Entry 8HMC (electron microscopy, 3.60 A resolution); this record covers chains A and F of the 4 polymer chains in the assembly.

# Chain A
Protein: Intraflagellar transport protein 122 homolog
From: Tetrahymena thermophila
UniProtKB: Q244W3 (Q244W3_TETTS); residues 1-1251 here = UniProt positions 1-1251
Sequence (1251 residues; each row starts with the number of its first residue):
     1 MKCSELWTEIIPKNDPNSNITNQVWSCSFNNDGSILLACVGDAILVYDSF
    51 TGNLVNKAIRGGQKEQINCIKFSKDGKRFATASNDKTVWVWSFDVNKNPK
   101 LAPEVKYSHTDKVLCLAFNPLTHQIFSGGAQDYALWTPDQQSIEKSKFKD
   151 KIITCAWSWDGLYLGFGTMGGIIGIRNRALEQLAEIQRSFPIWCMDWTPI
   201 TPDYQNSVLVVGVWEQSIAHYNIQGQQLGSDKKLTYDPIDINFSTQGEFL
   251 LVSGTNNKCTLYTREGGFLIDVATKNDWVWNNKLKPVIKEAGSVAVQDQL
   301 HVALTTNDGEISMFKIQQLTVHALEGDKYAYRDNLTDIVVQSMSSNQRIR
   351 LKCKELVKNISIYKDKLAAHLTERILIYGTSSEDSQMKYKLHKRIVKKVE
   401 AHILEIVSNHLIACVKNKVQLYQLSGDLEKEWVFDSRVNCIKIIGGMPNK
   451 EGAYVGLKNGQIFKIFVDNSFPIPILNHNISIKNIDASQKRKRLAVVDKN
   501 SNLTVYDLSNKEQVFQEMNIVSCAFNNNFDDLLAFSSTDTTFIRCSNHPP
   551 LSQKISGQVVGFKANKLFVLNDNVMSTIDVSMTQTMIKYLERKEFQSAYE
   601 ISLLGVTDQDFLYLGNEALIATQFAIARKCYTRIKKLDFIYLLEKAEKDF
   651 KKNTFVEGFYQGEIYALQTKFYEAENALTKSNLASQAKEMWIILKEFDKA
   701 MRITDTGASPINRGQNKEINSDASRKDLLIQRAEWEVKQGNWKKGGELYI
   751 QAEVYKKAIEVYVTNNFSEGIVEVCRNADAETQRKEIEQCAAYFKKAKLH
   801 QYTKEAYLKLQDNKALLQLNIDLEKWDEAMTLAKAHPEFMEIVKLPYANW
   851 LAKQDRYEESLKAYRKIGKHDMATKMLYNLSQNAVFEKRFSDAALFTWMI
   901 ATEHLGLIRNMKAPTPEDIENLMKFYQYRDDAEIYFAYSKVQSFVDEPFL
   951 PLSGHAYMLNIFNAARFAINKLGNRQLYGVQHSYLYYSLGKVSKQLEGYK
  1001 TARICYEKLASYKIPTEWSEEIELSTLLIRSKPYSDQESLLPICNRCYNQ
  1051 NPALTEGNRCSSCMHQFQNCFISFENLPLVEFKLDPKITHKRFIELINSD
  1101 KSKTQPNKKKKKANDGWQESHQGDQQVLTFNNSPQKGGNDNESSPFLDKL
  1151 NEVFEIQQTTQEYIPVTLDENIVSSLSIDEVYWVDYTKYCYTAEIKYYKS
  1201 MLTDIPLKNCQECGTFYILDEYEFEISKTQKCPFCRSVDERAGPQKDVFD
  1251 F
Unresolved in the structure: 713-1251
What the authors report for this chain:
  - conformationally variable residues (order/disorder transition): Gly707 to Lys717

# Chain F
Protein: Intraflagellar transport protein 43 homolog
From: Tetrahymena thermophila
UniProtKB: Q22NF5 (Q22NF5_TETTS); residue numbers follow UniProt; this construct covers 1-146
Sequence (146 residues; row label = number of the first residue in the row):
     1 MAAKGKQGWGFGGKDQNVKIDTSQQDQKKQNIWEQNNEDLIFVPDLTQEA
    51 QEQEVSKVSAPPNQPTVQVQDINELQKFTKINTLPQTEEGVDLSQLMQIL
   101 SPVEDIKEKDEAWEFLQLKTQIYEIVSNMYGGNELIDDDDEDDENQ

# Interface between chain A and chain F
Contacting residue pairs (31):
  Gln347(A) with Asp39(F)
  Arg348(A) with Asp39(F), hydrogen bond (backbone-side chain); Leu40(F)
  Ile349(A) with Asp39(F)
  Arg350(A) with Ile41(F), hydrogen bond (backbone-backbone); Val43(F), hydrogen bond (backbone-backbone)
  Leu351(A) with Val43(F)
  Lys352(A) with Phe42(F); Val43(F), hydrogen bond (backbone-backbone); Pro44(F); Asp45(F), hydrogen bond (backbone-backbone)
  Leu371(A) with Asp45(F)
  Arg374(A) with Asp45(F), salt bridge; Leu46(F), hydrogen bond (side chain-backbone); Glu52(F)
  Leu376(A) with Asp45(F)
  Arg394(A) with Leu46(F)
  Val396(A) with Glu52(F); Ser56(F)
  Lys397(A) with Asn63(F), hydrogen bond
  Lys416(A) with Asp137(F)
  Asp427(A) with Leu116(F)
  Leu428(A) with Leu116(F); Thr120(F)
  Val433(A) with Asn133(F)
  Asp435(A) with Ile136(F)
  Arg437(A) with Asp140(F); Asp142(F), salt bridge; Gln146(F)
  Lys458(A) with Asp140(F); Asn145(F)
Also at the interface, not in a pair above, chain A (24 interface residues in all): Cys353, Tyr378, Asn417, Glu429, Ser436
Also at the interface, not in a pair above, chain F (21 interface residues in all): Glu49

# In short
The interface between chain A and chain F involves 24 residues on one side and 21 on the other, with 7
hydrogen bonds and 2 salt bridges. Polar contacts include Arg374(A)-Asp45(F), Arg437(A)-Asp142(F) and
Arg348(A)-Asp39(F). The paper reports conformational variability at Gly707(A).
Chain A is Intraflagellar transport protein 122 homolog and chain F is Intraflagellar transport protein 43
homolog, both from Tetrahymena thermophila; the structure, base module state 1 of Tetrahymena IFT-A, was
determined by electron microscopy, deposited together with 8HMD, 8HME and 8HMF.
